6JAV - chain A; structure by X-ray diffraction, 1.44 A resolution.

[Chain A]
Molecule: Group II chitinase
From: Ostrinia furnacalis
Notes: EC 3.2.1.14
UniProtKB: A0A221ZS22 (A0A221ZS22_OSTFU); aligned to UniProt positions 1606-2004 over residues 1606-2004
Amino-acid sequence (389 residues; each row starts with the number of its first residue; note: 10 numbers in that range are skipped by the numbering (no residue carries them; nothing is unmodelled there)):
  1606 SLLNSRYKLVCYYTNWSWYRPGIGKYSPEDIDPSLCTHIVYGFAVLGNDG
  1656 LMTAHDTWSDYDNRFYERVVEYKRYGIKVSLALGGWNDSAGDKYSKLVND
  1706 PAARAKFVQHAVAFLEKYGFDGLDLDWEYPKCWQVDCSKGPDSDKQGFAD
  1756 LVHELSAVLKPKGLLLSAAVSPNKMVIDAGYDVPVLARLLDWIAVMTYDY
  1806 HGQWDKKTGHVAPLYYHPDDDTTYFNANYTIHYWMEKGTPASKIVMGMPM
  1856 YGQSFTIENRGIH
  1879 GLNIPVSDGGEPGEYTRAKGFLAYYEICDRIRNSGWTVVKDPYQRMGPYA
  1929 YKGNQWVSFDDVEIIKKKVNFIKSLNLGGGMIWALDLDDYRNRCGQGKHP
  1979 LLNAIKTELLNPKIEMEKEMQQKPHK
Unresolved in the structure: 1993-2004
Disulfides: Cys-1616/Cys-1641, Cys-1737/Cys-1742, Cys-1906/Cys-1972
Covalently attached groups: N-acetylglucosamine (NAG) linked to Asn-1833
Residues lining bound ligands: BC0 (2-{[(4-chlorophenyl)methyl]sulfanyl}-7-methyl-N-(prop-2-en-1-yl)-7,8-dihydropyrido[4',3':4,5]thieno[2,3-d]pyrimidin-4-amine): Trp-1621, Arg-1625, Trp-1691, Val-1740, Asp-1804, Trp-1809, Thr-1894, Ala-1896, Phe-1899
Reported in the primary citation:
  - binding site for BC0: Asp-1804

[Summary]
Chain A binds compound BC0. Covalently linked N-acetylglucosamine: at Asn-1833. The paper reports a binding
site for BC0 at Asp-1804.
Chain A is Group II chitinase (Ostrinia furnacalis); the structure, Crystal structure of Ostrinia furnacalis
Group II chitinase catalytic domain 1 in complex with a piperidine-thienopyridine ..., was determined by X-ray
diffraction, deposited together with 6JAW, 6JAX and 6JAY.
